Entry 4LDC (X-ray diffraction, 1.26 A resolution); this record covers chain A.

Chain A:
Molecule: Double C2-like domain-containing protein beta
Source organism: Rattus norvegicus
Notes: fragment: C2B domain
UniProt: P70610 (DOC2B_RAT); numbering as in UniProt (aligned over 265-412)
Sequence (149 residues; numbered 264 to 412; the number before each row is that of its first residue):
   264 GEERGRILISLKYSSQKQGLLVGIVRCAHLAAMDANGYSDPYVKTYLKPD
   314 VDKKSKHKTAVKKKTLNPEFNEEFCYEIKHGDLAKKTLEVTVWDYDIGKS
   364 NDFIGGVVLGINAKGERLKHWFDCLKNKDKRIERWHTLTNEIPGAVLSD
Differences from the reference sequence: expression tag (264)
Metal / ion sites: Ca2+ site 1: Met296, Asp297, Asp357, Asp359, Asp365; Ca2+ site 2: Asp297, Asp303, Asp357, Tyr358, Asp359
Ligand contacts: citrate anion (FLC): Tyr301, Lys327, Thr328, Leu329, Asn330
Swiss-Prot annotation at these positions:
  - binding site (Ca(2+)): Asp297, Asp303, Asp357, Asp359, Asp365
  - modified residue: Ser411 (Phosphoserine)
From the paper describing this entry:
  - Ca2+ coordination: Met296, Asp297, Asp303, Asp357, Tyr358, Asp359, Asp365

Overview:
Chain A binds citrate anion. The Ca2+ site 1 is built by Met296, Asp297, Asp357, Asp359 and Asp365. Asp297,
Asp303, Asp357, Tyr358 and Asp359 coordinate Ca2+ site 2. Curated annotation (UniProt) lists 5 Ca2+-binding
residues. The paper reports Ca2+ coordination by Met296, Asp297 and Asp303 among others.
Chain A is Double C2-like domain-containing protein beta (Rattus norvegicus); the structure, Crystal Structure
of DOC2B C2B domain, was determined by X-ray diffraction (same publication as 4LCV).
